PDB entry 8BE0 | electron microscopy, 2.34 A resolution | chains B and R of the 6 polymer chains in the assembly

== Chain B ==
Molecule: RNA-directed RNA polymerase catalytic subunit
Organism: Influenza B virus (B/Memphis/13/2003)
Notes: EC 2.7.7.48
UniProt: Q5V8Y6 (Q5V8Y6_9INFB); residues 1-752 here = UniProt positions 1-752
Sequence (772 residues; each row starts with the number of its first residue; numbers below 1 keep their minus sign (Gly-8 is residue -8)):
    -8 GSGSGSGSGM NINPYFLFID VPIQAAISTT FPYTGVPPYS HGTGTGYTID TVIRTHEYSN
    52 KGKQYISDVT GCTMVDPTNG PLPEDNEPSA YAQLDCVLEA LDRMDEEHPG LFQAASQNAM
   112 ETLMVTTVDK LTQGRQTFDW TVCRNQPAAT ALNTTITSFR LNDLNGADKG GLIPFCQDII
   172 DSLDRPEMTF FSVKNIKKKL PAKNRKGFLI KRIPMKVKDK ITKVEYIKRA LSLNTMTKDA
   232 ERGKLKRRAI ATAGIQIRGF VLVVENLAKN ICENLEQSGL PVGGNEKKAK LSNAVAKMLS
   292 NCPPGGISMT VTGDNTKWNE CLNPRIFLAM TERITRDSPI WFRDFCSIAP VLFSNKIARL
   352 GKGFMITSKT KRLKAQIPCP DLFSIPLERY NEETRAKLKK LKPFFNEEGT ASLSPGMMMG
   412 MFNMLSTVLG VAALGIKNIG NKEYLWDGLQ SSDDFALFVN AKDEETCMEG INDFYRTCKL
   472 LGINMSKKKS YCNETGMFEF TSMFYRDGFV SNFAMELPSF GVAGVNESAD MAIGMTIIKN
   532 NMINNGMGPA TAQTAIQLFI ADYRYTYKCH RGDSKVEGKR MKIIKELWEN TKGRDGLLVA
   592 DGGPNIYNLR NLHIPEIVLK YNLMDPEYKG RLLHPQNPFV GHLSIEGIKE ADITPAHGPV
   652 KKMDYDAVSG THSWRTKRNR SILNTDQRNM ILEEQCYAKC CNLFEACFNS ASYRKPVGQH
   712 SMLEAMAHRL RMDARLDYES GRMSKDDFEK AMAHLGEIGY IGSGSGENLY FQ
Unresolved in the structure: -8 to -1, 194-198, 636-654, 750-763
Construct notes: expression tag (-8 to 0, 753-763)
Bound ions: Mg2+ site 1: Gly304, Asp445; Mg2+ site 2: Asp305, Asp444 (shared with 1 residue of chain M)

== Chain R ==
Molecule: 3' vRNA
Sequence (21 nucleotides; numbered -1 to 19; the number before each row is that of its first residue; numbers below 1 keep their minus sign (U-1 is residue -1)):
    -1 UAUACAACUG ACGAGGCUAU U
Unresolved in the structure: -1 to 7

== Chain B / chain R interface ==
Residue-residue contacts (36):
  Gly125(B) with G11(R), phosphate contact
  Arg126(B) with C10(R), phosphate contact; G11(R), hydrogen bond to the phosphate
  Gln127(B) with A9(R), hydrogen bond to the phosphate; C10(R), hydrogen bond to the phosphate
  Asn136(B) with A9(R), hydrogen bond to the phosphate
  Met227(B) with G8(R), sugar contact; C10(R), sugar contact
  Thr228(B) with G8(R), base contact
  Lys229(B) with C10(R), base contact
  Asp230(B) with G8(R), hydrogen bond to the base
  Ile241(B) with A9(R), sugar contact; C10(R), base contact
  Ala242(B) with C10(R), hydrogen bond to the sugar
  Thr243(B) with C10(R), hydrogen bond to the sugar
  Arg249(B) with C10(R), hydrogen bond to the phosphate; G11(R), salt bridge to the phosphate
  Glu256(B) with A12(R), sugar contact
  Lys260(B) with G13(R), salt bridge to the phosphate
  Leu271(B) with G13(R), sugar contact
  Pro272(B) with G13(R), hydrogen bond to the sugar; G14(R), sugar contact
  Val273(B) with G13(R), sugar contact
  Gly274(B) with G13(R), sugar contact; G14(R), hydrogen bond to the sugar
  Gly275(B) with G14(R), sugar contact
  Gly411(B) with G11(R), sugar contact
  Met412(B) with G11(R), sugar contact
  Asn414(B) with G11(R), hydrogen bond to the base; A12(R), sugar contact
  Met415(B) with A12(R), sugar contact; G13(R), sugar contact
  Ile524(B) with A17(R), sugar contact
  Thr527(B) with U16(R), phosphate contact; A17(R), phosphate contact
  Asn531(B) with U16(R), sugar contact
Other interface residues (no listed pair), chain B (28 interface residues in all): Ser31, Ala520

== Summary ==
28 residues of chain B and 9 residues of chain R are in contact, with 11 hydrogen bonds and 2 salt bridges.
Polar contacts include Asp230(B)-G8(R), Asn414(B)-G11(R) and Ala242(B)-C10(R). Gly304(B) and Asp445(B) form
the Mg2+ site 1. Asp305(B) and Asp444(B) coordinate Mg2+ site 2.
Chain B is RNA-directed RNA polymerase catalytic subunit (Influenza B virus (B/Memphis/13/2003)) and chain R
is 3' vRNA; the structure, Early transcription elongation state of influenza B/Mem polymerase backtracked due
to double incoproation of nucleotide analogue ..., was determined by electron microscopy, deposited together
with 7R1F, 8BDR and 8BF5.
